Entry 9AVS (X-ray diffraction, 3.53 A resolution); this record covers chains B and C of the 3 polymer chains in the assembly.

[Chain B]
Name: Alpha-galactosidase A
From: Homo sapiens
Notes: EC 3.2.1.22
Reference sequence: P06280 (AGAL_HUMAN); residue numbers follow UniProt; this construct covers 32-429
Amino-acid sequence (414 residues; row label = number of the first residue in the row):
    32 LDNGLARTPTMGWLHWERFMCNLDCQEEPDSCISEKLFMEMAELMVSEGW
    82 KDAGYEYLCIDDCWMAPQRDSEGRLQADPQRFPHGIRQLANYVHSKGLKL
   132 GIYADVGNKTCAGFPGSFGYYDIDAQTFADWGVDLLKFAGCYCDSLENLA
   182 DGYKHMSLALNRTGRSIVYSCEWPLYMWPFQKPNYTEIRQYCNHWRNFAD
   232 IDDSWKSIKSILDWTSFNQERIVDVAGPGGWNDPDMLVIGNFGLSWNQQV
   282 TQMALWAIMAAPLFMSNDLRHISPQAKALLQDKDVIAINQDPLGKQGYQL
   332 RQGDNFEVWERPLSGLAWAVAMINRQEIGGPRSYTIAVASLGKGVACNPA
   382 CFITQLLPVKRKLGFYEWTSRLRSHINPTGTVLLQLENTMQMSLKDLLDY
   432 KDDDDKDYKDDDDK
Disordered / not traced: 428-445
Differences from the reference sequence: engineered mutation Ala170 (Asp in P06280); expression tag (430-445)
Disulfides: Cys52-Cys94, Cys56-Cys63, Cys142-Cys172, Cys202-Cys223, Cys378-Cys382
Covalent attachments: N-acetylglucosamine (NAG) linked to Asn139, Asn192, Asn215
Swiss-Prot annotation at these positions:
  - active site: Asp231 (Proton donor)
  - binding site (substrate): Glu203 to Tyr207
  - glycosylation (N-linked (GlcNAc...) asparagine): Asn139, Asn192, Asn215
  - natural variant: Leu32 (L32P: In FD), Asp33 (D33G: In FD; uncertain significance), Asn34 (N34S: In FD), Gly35 (G35E: In FD; uncertain significance; G35R: In FD), Leu36 (L36W: In FD), Pro40 (P40L: In FD; P40S: In FD), Met42 (M42L: In FD; M42T: In FD; M42V: In FD), Gly43 (G43R: In FD), Leu45 to His46 (sequence variant, change not given here; In FD), Leu45 (L45P: In FD), His46 (H46P: In FD; H46R: In FD; H46Y: In FD), Trp47 (W47G: In FD; W47R: In FD), 139 further natural variant entries in UniProt
From the paper describing this entry:
  - disease-associated variants - D175N, D244N: abolished catalytic activity (citing earlier work)

[Chain C]
Name: Saposin-B
From: Homo sapiens
Reference sequence: P07602 (SAP_HUMAN); residues 1-79 here correspond to UniProt positions 195-273 (UniProt number = residue number + 194)
Amino-acid sequence (82 residues; each row starts with the number of its first residue; numbers below 1 keep their minus sign (Gly-2 is residue -2)):
    -2 GASGDVCQDCIQMVTDIQTAVRTNSTFVQALVEHVKEECDRLGPGMADIC
    48 KNYISQYSEIAIQMMMHMQPKEICALVGFCDE
Disordered / not traced: -2 to 3, 79
Differences from the reference sequence: expression tag (-2 to 0)
Disulfides: Cys4-Cys77, Cys7-Cys71, Cys36-Cys47
From the paper describing this entry:
  - post-translational modification sites: Asn21 (citing earlier work)

[How chain B and chain C interact]
Contacting residue pairs (10):
  Asp231(B) - Arg19(C)  hydrogen bond (backbone-side chain)
  Ile232(B) - Arg19(C)  hydrogen bond (backbone-side chain)
  Asp233(B) - Arg19(C)  salt bridge
  Lys237(B) - Met63(C)  hydrogen bond (side chain-backbone)
  Lys237(B) - His64(C)
  Lys240(B) - Gln66(C)
  Asp244(B) - Gln66(C)  hydrogen bond
  Asp244(B) - Lys68(C)  salt bridge
  Phe248(B) - Gln5(C)
  Gln333(B) - Lys68(C)
Also at the interface, not in a pair above, chain B (9 interface residues in all): Arg356
Also at the interface, not in a pair above, chain C (8 interface residues in all): Gln9, Glu69
From the paper, about this interface:
  - interface residues, chain B: Asp231(B), Asp233(B)
  - interface residues, chain C: Arg19(C)

[Overview]
9 residues of chain B face 8 of chain C across their interface; the contacts include 4 hydrogen bonds and 2
salt bridges. Among the polar pairs are Asp233(B)-Arg19(C), Asp244(B)-Lys68(C) and Asp231(B)-Arg19(C). From
the paper: D175N and D244N of chain B abolish catalytic activity; interface residues Asp231(B), Asp233(B) and
Arg19(C).
Chain B is Alpha-galactosidase A and chain C is Saposin-B, both from Homo sapiens; the structure, Human
alpha-galactosidase A in complex with saposin B, was determined by X-ray diffraction (same publication as
9AXG).
